Entry 5G31 (X-ray diffraction, 2.00 A resolution); this record covers chain A.

# Chain A
Name: Thioredoxin
Source organism: Litopenaeus vannamei
Notes: EC 1.8.1.9
UniProt: B1PWB9 (B1PWB9_LITVA); numbering as in UniProt (aligned over 1-105)
Sequence (105 residues; row label = number of the first residue in the row):
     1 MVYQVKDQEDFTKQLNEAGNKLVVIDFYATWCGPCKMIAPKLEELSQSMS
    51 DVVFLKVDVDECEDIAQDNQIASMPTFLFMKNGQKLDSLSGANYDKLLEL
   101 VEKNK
Construct notes: conflict F11 (Ser in B1PWB9); engineered mutation S73 (Cys in B1PWB9)
Cystine bridges: C32-C35
Bound ions: Zn2+: D60, E63

# Summary
D60 and E63 form the Zn2+ site.
Chain A is Thioredoxin (Litopenaeus vannamei); the structure, Crystallographic structure of mutant C73S of
thioredoxin from Litopenaeus vannamei, was determined by X-ray diffraction, deposited together with 5G2Z and
5G30.
